6VRN - chains A and D of the 5 polymer chains in the assembly; structure by X-ray diffraction, 2.46 A resolution.

== Chain A ==
Name: MHC class I antigen
Source organism: Homo sapiens
UniProt: Q861F7 (Q861F7_HUMAN); residue numbers follow UniProt; this construct covers 1-275
Chain sequence (293 residues; each row starts with the number of its first residue; numbering starts at 0):
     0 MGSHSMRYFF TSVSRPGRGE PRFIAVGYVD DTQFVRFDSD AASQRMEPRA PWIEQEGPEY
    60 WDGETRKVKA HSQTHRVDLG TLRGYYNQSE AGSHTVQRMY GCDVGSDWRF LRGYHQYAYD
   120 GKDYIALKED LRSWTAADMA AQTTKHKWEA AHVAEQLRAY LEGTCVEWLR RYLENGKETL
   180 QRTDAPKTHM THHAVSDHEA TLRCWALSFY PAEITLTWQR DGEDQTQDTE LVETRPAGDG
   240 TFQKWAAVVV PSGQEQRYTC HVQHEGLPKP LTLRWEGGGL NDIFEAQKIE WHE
Disordered / not traced: 0, 275-292
Construct notes: initiating methionine (0); expression tag (276-292)
Cystine bridges: Cys101-Cys164, Cys203-Cys259
From the paper describing this entry:
  - conformationally variable residues (helix shift): Trp147 to His151

== Chain D ==
Name: T-cell receptor 38-10, alfa chain
Source organism: Homo sapiens
Chain sequence (212 residues; numbered 0 to 211; the number before each row is that of its first residue; numbering starts at 0):
     0 MAQTVTQSQP EMSVQEAETV TLSCTYDTSE NNYYLFWYKQ PPSRQMILVI RQEAYKQQNA
    60 TENRFSVNFQ KAAKSFSLKI SDSQLGDTAM YFCAFMGYSG AGSYQLTFGK GTKLSVIPNI
   120 QNPDPAVYQL RDSKSSDKSV CLFTDFDSQT NVSQSKDSDV YITDKCVLDM RSMDFKSNSA
   180 VAWSNKSDFA CANAFNNSII PEDTFFPSPE SS
Disordered / not traced: 0-1, 56-61, 196-211
Cystine bridges: Cys23-Cys92, Cys140-Cys190

== How chain A and chain D interact ==
Residue-residue contacts - 9 pairs, chain A then chain D:
  Arg65(A) - Ser28(D)
  Ala69(A) - Ser98(D)
  Ala150(A) - Tyr97(D)  hydrogen bond (backbone-side chain)
  His151(A) - Tyr54(D)
  Val152(A) - Tyr97(D)
  Glu154(A) - Tyr54(D)
  Gln155(A) - Asn31(D)  hydrogen bond
  Gln155(A) - Tyr54(D)
  Gln155(A) - Tyr97(D)  hydrogen bond
Other interface residues (no listed pair), chain D (6 interface residues in all): Tyr33
Interface features reported in the paper:
  - interface residues, chain A: Ala150(A), Gln155(A)
  - interface residues, chain D: Asn31(D), Tyr97(D)

== In short ==
7 residues of chain A face 6 of chain D across their interface; the contacts include 3 hydrogen bonds. Polar
contacts include Ala150(A)-Tyr97(D), Gln155(A)-Asn31(D) and Gln155(A)-Tyr97(D). From the paper: interface
residues Ala150(A), Gln155(A) and Asn31(D) among others; conformational variability at Trp147(A).
Chain A is MHC class I antigen and chain D is T-cell receptor 38-10, alfa chain, both from Homo sapiens; the
structure, T cell receptor-p53-HLA-A2 complex, was determined by X-ray diffraction, deposited together with
6VQO, 6VR1, 6VR5, 6VRM, 6VTC and 6VTH.
